Entry 8SD4 (X-ray diffraction, 3.11 A resolution); this record covers chains A and B.

Chain A:
Name: Hemagglutinin HA1 chain
Organism: Influenza A virus (strain A/Puerto Rico/8/1934 H1N1)
UniProt: P03452 (HEMA_I34A1); the construct lacks a stretch of the UniProt sequence, so the offset changes along the chain: 11-54 = UniProt 18-61; 55-83 = UniProt 63-91; 84-95 = UniProt 93-104; 96-125 = UniProt 106-135; 2 more segments
Chain sequence (327 residues; each row starts with the number of its first residue; a row labelled like 125A-125C holds insertion residues (125A, then the next letters in order)):
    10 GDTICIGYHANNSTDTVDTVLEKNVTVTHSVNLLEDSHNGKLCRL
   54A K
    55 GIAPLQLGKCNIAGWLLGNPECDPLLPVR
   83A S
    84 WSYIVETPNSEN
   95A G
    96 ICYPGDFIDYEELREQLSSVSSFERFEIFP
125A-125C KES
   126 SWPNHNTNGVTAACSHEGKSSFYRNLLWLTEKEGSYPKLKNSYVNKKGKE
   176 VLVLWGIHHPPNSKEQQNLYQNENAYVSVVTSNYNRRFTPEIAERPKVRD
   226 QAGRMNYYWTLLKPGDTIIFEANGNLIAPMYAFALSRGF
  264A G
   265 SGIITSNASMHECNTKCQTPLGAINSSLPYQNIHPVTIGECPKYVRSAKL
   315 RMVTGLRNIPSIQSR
Not modelled in the structure: 326-329
Differences from the reference sequence: expression tag (10)
Cystine bridges: Cys52-Cys277, Cys64-Cys76, Cys97-Cys139, Cys281-Cys305
Glycans and other covalent adducts: N-acetylglucosamine (NAG) linked to Asn33, Asn289
Residues lining bound ligands: ZW4 ((S~1~S)-N-{3,5-dichloro-4-[(2S)-2-phenylmorpholine-4-carbonyl]phenyl}-3-[(dimethylamino)methyl]azetidine-1-sulfonimidoyl fluoride): His18, His38, Ser39, Val40, Ser291, Thr318, Gly319

Chain B:
Name: Hemagglutinin HA2 chain
Organism: Influenza A virus (strain A/Puerto Rico/8/1934 H1N1)
UniProt: P03452 (HEMA_I34A1); residues 1-176 here correspond to UniProt positions 344-519 (UniProt number = residue number + 343)
Chain sequence (176 residues; row label = number of the first residue in the row):
     1 GLFGAIAGFIEGGWTGMIDGWYGYHHQNEQGSGYAADQKSTQNAINGITN
    51 KVNTVIEKMNIQFTAVGKEFNKLEKRMENLNKKVDDGFLDIWTYNAELLV
   101 LLENERTLDFHDSNVKNLYEKVKSQLKNNAKEIGNGCFEFYHKCDNECME
   151 SVRNGTYDYPKYSEESKLNREKVDGV
Not modelled in the structure: 172-176
Cystine bridges: Cys144-Cys148
Glycans and other covalent adducts: N-acetylglucosamine (NAG) linked to Asn154
Residues lining bound ligands: ZW4 ((S~1~S)-N-{3,5-dichloro-4-[(2S)-2-phenylmorpholine-4-carbonyl]phenyl}-3-[(dimethylamino)methyl]azetidine-1-sulfonimidoyl fluoride): Ile18, Gly20, Trp21, Ile45, Ile48, Thr49, Val52, Asn53, Ile56

How chain A and chain B interact:
Contacting residue pairs - 124 pairs, chain A then chain B:
  Asp11(A) - Gln27(B)
  Asp11(A) - Asn28(B)
  Asp11(A) - Glu29(B)
  Asp11(A) - Glu139(B)
  Asp11(A) - Phe140(B)  hydrogen bond (backbone-backbone)
  Asp11(A) - Lys143(B)  salt bridge
  Asp11(A) - Cys144(B)  hydrogen bond (side chain-backbone)
  Thr12(A) - His26(B)
  Thr12(A) - Gln27(B)  hydrogen bond (backbone-backbone)
  Thr12(A) - Phe138(B)
  Thr12(A) - Glu139(B)
  Thr12(A) - Met149(B)
  Ile13(A) - His25(B)
  Ile13(A) - Cys137(B)
  Ile13(A) - Phe138(B)  hydrogen bond (backbone-backbone)
  Ile13(A) - Phe140(B)  hydrophobic
  Ile13(A) - Val152(B)  hydrophobic
  Cys14(A) - Trp14(B)
  Cys14(A) - Gly23(B)
  Cys14(A) - Tyr24(B)
  Cys14(A) - His25(B)  hydrogen bond (backbone-backbone)
  Cys14(A) - Gly136(B)
  Cys14(A) - Cys137(B)  disulfide
  Ile15(A) - Ile10(B)
  Ile15(A) - Trp14(B)
  Ile15(A) - Gly23(B)
  Ile15(A) - Tyr24(B)  hydrophobic
  Ile15(A) - Val122(B)  hydrophobic
  Ile15(A) - Gly136(B)  hydrogen bond (backbone-backbone)
  Gly16(A) - Trp14(B)
  Gly16(A) - Met17(B)
  Gly16(A) - Tyr22(B)
  Gly16(A) - Gly23(B)  hydrogen bond (backbone-backbone)
  Tyr17(A) - Ile6(B)  hydrophobic
  Tyr17(A) - Ala7(B)  hydrogen bond (side chain-backbone)
  Tyr17(A) - Ile10(B)  hydrogen bond (side chain-backbone)
  Tyr17(A) - Glu11(B)
  Tyr17(A) - Gly12(B)  hydrogen bond (side chain-backbone)
  Tyr17(A) - Gly13(B)
  Tyr17(A) - Trp14(B)  hydrogen bond (backbone-backbone)
  Tyr17(A) - Met17(B)
  Tyr17(A) - Trp21(B)
  His18(A) - Trp14(B)
  His18(A) - Met17(B)  hydrogen bond (side chain-backbone)
  His18(A) - Gly20(B)
  His18(A) - Trp21(B)  hydrogen bond (backbone-backbone)
  Ala19(A) - Gly13(B)
  Ala19(A) - Trp14(B)  hydrogen bond (backbone-backbone)
  Ala19(A) - Thr15(B)
  Val26(A) - Asn104(B)
  Asp27(A) - Leu101(B)
  Asp27(A) - Asn104(B)  hydrogen bond (backbone-side chain)
  Thr28(A) - Leu101(B)
  Thr28(A) - Asn104(B)
  Thr28(A) - Glu105(B)  hydrogen bond
  Thr28(A) - Leu108(B)
  Val29(A) - Leu101(B)
  Val29(A) - Glu105(B)  hydrogen bond (backbone-side chain)
  Leu30(A) - Glu105(B)  hydrogen bond (backbone-side chain)
  His38(A) - Trp21(B)  hydrogen bond
  Leu42(A) - Val55(B)  hydrophobic
  Glu106(A) - Glu69(B)
  Glu106(A) - Phe70(B)
  Glu106(A) - Asn71(B)
  Arg109(A) - Glu69(B)  salt bridge
  Glu110(A) - Lys68(B)
  Gly264A(A) - Thr64(B)  hydrogen bond (backbone-side chain)
  Ser265(A) - Thr64(B)
  Ile267(A) - Val66(B)
  Pro293(A) - Met59(B)  hydrophobic
  Tyr294(A) - Met59(B)
  Tyr294(A) - Ala96(B)  hydrophobic
  Pro299(A) - Ala65(B)
  Val300(A) - Ala65(B)
  Thr301(A) - Gln62(B)
  Thr301(A) - Phe63(B)
  Thr301(A) - Thr64(B)
  Thr301(A) - Ala65(B)  hydrogen bond (backbone-backbone)
  Thr301(A) - Val66(B)
  Ile302(A) - Thr64(B)
  Ile302(A) - Val66(B)  hydrophobic
  Gly303(A) - Gln62(B)
  Gly303(A) - Phe63(B)
  Gly303(A) - Thr64(B)  hydrogen bond (backbone-side chain)
  Glu304(A) - Ile61(B)
  Glu304(A) - Gln62(B)
  Glu304(A) - Phe63(B)
  Cys305(A) - Ile61(B)
  Cys305(A) - Gln62(B)  hydrogen bond (backbone-backbone)
  Pro306(A) - Gln62(B)
  Lys307(A) - Met59(B)
  Lys307(A) - Gln62(B)  hydrogen bond
  Lys307(A) - Trp92(B)
  Tyr308(A) - Leu89(B)
  Val309(A) - Leu89(B)  hydrophobic
  Val309(A) - Thr93(B)
  Arg310(A) - Leu89(B)
  Arg310(A) - Asp90(B)  salt bridge
  Arg310(A) - Thr93(B)  hydrogen bond (backbone-side chain)
  Ser311(A) - Thr93(B)
  Ser311(A) - Glu97(B)  hydrogen bond
  Leu314(A) - Ala96(B)  hydrophobic
  Arg315(A) - Val100(B)
  Arg315(A) - Asn104(B)  hydrogen bond (backbone-side chain)
  Met316(A) - Val52(B)  hydrophobic
  Met316(A) - Val55(B)  hydrophobic
  Met316(A) - Asn104(B)
  Val317(A) - Asn104(B)  hydrogen bond (backbone-side chain)
  Val317(A) - Thr107(B)
  Thr318(A) - Trp21(B)
  Thr318(A) - Ile48(B)
  Thr318(A) - Val52(B)
  Thr318(A) - His111(B)  hydrogen bond (backbone-side chain)
  Gly319(A) - Trp21(B)
  Gly319(A) - His111(B)  hydrogen bond (backbone-side chain)
  Leu320(A) - Ile6(B)  hydrophobic
  Leu320(A) - Trp21(B)
  Leu320(A) - Tyr22(B)  hydrophobic
  Leu320(A) - His111(B)
  Ile323(A) - Ala7(B)  hydrophobic
  Ile323(A) - Glu11(B)
  Ile323(A) - Gly12(B)
  Ile323(A) - Gly13(B)  hydrogen bond (backbone-backbone)
  Pro324(A) - Thr15(B)
Also at the interface, not in a pair above, chain A (55 interface residues in all): Gly10, Asn20, Val34, Val36, Thr37, Gly266, Ile268, Ser291, Arg321
Also at the interface, not in a pair above, chain B (68 interface residues in all): Gly1, Ile18, Ile56, Asp86, Glu103, Val115, Leu118, Tyr119, Ile133, Asn135, His142, Arg153
Inter-chain disulfides: Cys14(A)-Cys137(B)

In short:
55 residues of chain A face 68 of chain B across their interface; the contacts include 1 disulfide bond, 31
hydrogen bonds and 3 salt bridges. Polar pairs include Asp11(A)-Lys143(B), Arg109(A)-Glu69(B) and
Arg310(A)-Asp90(B). Compound ZW4 is bound between chain A and chain B.
Here chain A is Hemagglutinin HA1 chain and chain B is Hemagglutinin HA2 chain, both from Influenza A virus
(strain A/Puerto Rico/8/1934 H1N1). Entry 8SD4 (Crystal structure of the A/Puerto Rico/8/1934 (H1N1) influenza
virus hemagglutinin in complex with small molecule fusion ...) was determined by X-ray diffraction (same
publication as 8SD2, 8VQL, 8VQM, 8VQN and 8VQQ).
